6TE0 - chains C and M of the 23 polymer chains in the assembly; structure by electron microscopy, 3.92 A resolution.

== Chain C ==
Molecule: ATP synthase subunit alpha
Source organism: Euglena gracilis
Sequence (561 residues; row label = number of the first residue in the row):
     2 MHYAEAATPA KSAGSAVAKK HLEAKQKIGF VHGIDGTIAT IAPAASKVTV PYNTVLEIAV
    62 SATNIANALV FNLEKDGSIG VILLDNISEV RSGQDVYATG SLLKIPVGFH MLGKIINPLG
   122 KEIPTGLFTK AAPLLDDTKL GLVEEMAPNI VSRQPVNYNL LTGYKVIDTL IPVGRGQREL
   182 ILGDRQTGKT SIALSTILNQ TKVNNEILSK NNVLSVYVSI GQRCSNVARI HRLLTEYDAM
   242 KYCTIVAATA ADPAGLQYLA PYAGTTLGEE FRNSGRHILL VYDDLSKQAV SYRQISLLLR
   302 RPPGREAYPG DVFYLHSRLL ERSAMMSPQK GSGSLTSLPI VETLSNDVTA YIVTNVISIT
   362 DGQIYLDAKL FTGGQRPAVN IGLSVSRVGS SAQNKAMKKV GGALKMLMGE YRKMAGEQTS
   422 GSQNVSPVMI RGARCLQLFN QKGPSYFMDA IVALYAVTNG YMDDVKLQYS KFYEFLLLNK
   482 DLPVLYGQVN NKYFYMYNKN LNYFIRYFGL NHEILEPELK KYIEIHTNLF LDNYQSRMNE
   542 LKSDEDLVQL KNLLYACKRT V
Disordered / not traced: 2-23, 128-138
Bound ions: Mg2+: Thr191 (together with ATP)
Small-molecule neighbours: ATP: Asp185, Arg186, Gln187, Thr188, Gly189, Lys190, Thr191, Ser192, Gln223, Asp284, Glu343, Phe372, Arg377, Pro378, Gln442, Lys443

== Chain M ==
Molecule: oligomycin sensitivity conferring protein (OSCP)
Source organism: Euglena gracilis
Sequence (267 residues; each row starts with the number of its first residue; numbers below 1 keep their minus sign (Met-1 is residue -1)):
    -1 MHMRRAVSVF GRCRSLNGLR NYAVPSPKYI EIYQSDFSRN AYPLELLGGS HVDFAKLLYS
    59 FADQVENKKF EVYVEDFKKL DSIIAEKGPF WAEEKIFQSP TFQGLSEGFK FILGWIQSEG
   119 AIDRLENVRL AYKELVNEAR KETTATVIVA KEPSGNDLAE IRKQVEELHK ESPLKDYKLV
   179 LETKVDPSIG GGYILEVCNQ VVNRSAAAAA AETAALAKAS AAQVDWTSLP AAPPRPSPSA
   239 PDTLIRLLGS VVDDLADADK VEQKYGA
Disordered / not traced: -1 to 21, 265

== How chain C and chain M interact ==
Contacting residue pairs (23; chain C residue first):
  Glu24(C) - Val200(M)
  Ala25(C) - Val199(M)
  Ala25(C) - Val200(M)  hydrophobic
  Lys26(C) - Gln198(M)
  Lys26(C) - Val199(M)  hydrogen bond (backbone-backbone)
  Gln27(C) - Asn197(M)
  Gln27(C) - Gln198(M)
  Lys28(C) - Glu194(M)
  Lys28(C) - Asn197(M)  hydrogen bond (backbone-backbone)
  Ala46(C) - Glu132(M)  hydrogen bond (backbone-side chain)
  Ala46(C) - Asn197(M)
  Ser47(C) - Leu45(M)
  Ser47(C) - Glu132(M)  hydrogen bond (backbone-side chain)
  Lys48(C) - Glu136(M)  salt bridge
  Lys48(C) - Tyr175(M)
  Ala63(C) - Ala206(M)
  Thr64(C) - Ala205(M)
  Thr64(C) - Ala209(M)
  Lys76(C) - Leu45(M)
  Asp77(C) - Leu45(M)
  Asp77(C) - Gly46(M)  hydrogen bond (backbone-backbone)
  Asp77(C) - Gly47(M)
  Tyr98(C) - Val199(M)  hydrophobic
Also at the interface, not in a pair above, chain C (16 interface residues in all): Phe31, Ala45, Gly78
Also at the interface, not in a pair above, chain M (17 interface residues in all): Leu42, Leu44, Leu128

== Summary ==
16 residues of chain C face 17 of chain M across their interface, with 5 hydrogen bonds and 1 salt bridge.
Polar contacts include Lys48(C)-Glu136(M), Ala46(C)-Glu132(M) and Ser47(C)-Glu132(M). Bound to chain C: ATP.
Here chain C is ATP synthase subunit alpha and chain M is oligomycin sensitivity conferring protein (OSCP),
both from Euglena gracilis. Entry 6TE0 (Cryo-EM structure of Euglena gracilis mitochondrial ATP synthase,
OSCP/F1/c-ring, rotational state 3) was determined by electron microscopy (same publication as 6TDU, 6TDV,
6TDW, 6TDX, 6TDY and 6TDZ).
